PDB entry 8H83 | X-ray diffraction, 1.92 A resolution | chain A

[Chain A]
Name: Poly(ethylene terephthalate) hydrolase
Organism: Ideonella sakaiensis
Notes: EC 3.1.1.101
UniProt: A0A0K8P6T7 (PETH_IDESA); residue numbers follow UniProt; this construct covers 2-290
Chain sequence (330 residues; each row starts with the number of its first residue; numbers below 1 keep their minus sign (Met-31 is residue -31)):
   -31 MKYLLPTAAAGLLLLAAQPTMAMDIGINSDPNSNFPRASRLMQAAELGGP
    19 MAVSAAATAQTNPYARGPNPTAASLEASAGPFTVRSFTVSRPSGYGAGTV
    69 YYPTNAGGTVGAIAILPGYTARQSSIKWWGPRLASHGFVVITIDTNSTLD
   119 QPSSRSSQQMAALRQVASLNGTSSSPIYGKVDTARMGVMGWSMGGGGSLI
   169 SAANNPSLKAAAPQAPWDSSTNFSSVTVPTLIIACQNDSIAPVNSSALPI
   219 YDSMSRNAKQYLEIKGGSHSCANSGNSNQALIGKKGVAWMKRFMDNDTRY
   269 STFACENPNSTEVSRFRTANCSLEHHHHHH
Disordered / not traced: -31 to 29, 291-298
Sequence notes: initiating methionine (-31); expression tag (-30 to 1, 291-298); variant Glu14 (Val in A0A0K8P6T7), Pro18 (Leu in A0A0K8P6T7), Leu84 (Val in A0A0K8P6T7), Ile201 (Phe in A0A0K8P6T7), Gln204 (Glu in A0A0K8P6T7), Tyr229 (Phe in A0A0K8P6T7), Lys233 (Asn in A0A0K8P6T7), Glu280 (Arg in A0A0K8P6T7), Arg283 (Asp in A0A0K8P6T7)
Disulfides: Cys203-Cys239, Cys273-Cys289

[Summary]
Chain A is Poly(ethylene terephthalate) hydrolase (Ideonella sakaiensis); the structure, Crystal structure of
a IsPETase variant V22 from Ideonella sakaiensis, was determined by X-ray diffraction (same publication as
8J5N).
